1DKJ - chain A; structure by X-ray diffraction, 2.00 A resolution.

# Chain A
Molecule: Lysozyme
Organism: Colinus virginianus
Notes: EC 3.2.1.17
UniProtKB: P00700 (LYSC_COLVI); residue numbers follow UniProt; this construct covers 1-129
Chain sequence (129 residues; row label = number of the first residue in the row):
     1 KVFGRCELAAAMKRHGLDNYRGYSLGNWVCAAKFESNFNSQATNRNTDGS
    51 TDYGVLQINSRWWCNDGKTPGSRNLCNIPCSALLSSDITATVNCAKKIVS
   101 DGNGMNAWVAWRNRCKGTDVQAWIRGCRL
Cystine bridges: C6-C127, C30-C115, C64-C80, C76-C94

# Overview
Chain A is Lysozyme (Colinus virginianus); the structure, Bobwhite quail lysozyme, was determined by X-ray
diffraction together with 1DKK from the same study.
